6OQW - chains A and F of the 22 polymer chains in the assembly; structure by electron microscopy, 3.10 A resolution.

== Chain A ==
Molecule: ATP synthase subunit alpha
Organism: Escherichia coli 2-427-07_S4_C3
Notes: EC 7.1.2.2
Reference sequence: A0A073FQ32 (A0A073FQ32_ECOLX); residues 1-513 here = UniProt positions 1-513
Amino-acid sequence (513 residues; row label = number of the first residue in the row):
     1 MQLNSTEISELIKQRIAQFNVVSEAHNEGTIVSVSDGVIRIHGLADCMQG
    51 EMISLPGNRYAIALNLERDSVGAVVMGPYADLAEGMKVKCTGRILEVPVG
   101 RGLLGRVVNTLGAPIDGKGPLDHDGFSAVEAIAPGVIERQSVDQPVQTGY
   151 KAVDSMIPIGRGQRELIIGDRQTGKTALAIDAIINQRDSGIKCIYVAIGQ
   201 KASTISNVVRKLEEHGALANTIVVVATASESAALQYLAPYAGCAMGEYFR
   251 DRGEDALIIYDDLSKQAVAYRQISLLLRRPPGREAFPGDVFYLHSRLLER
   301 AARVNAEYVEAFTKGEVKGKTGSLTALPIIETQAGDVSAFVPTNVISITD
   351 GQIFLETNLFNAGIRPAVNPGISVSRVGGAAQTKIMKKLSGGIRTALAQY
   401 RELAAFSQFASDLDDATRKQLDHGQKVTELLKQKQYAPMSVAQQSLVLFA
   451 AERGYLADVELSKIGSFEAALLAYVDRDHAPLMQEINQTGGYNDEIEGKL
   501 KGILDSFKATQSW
Disordered / not traced: 1-3
Bound ions: Mg2+: Thr176 (together with ATP)
Residues lining bound ligands: ATP (adenosine-5'-triphosphate): Tyr150, Asp170, Arg171, Gln172, Thr173, Gly174, Lys175, Thr176, Ala177, Glu331, Phe360, Arg365, Pro366, Gln433, Lys434, Gln435

== Chain F ==
Molecule: ATP synthase subunit beta
Organism: Escherichia coli Xuzhou21
Notes: EC 7.1.2.2
Reference sequence: A0A0F6CB56 (A0A0F6CB56_ECOLX); residues 0-459 here correspond to UniProt positions 1-460 (UniProt number = residue number + 1)
Amino-acid sequence (471 residues; numbered -11 to 459; the number before each row is that of its first residue; numbers below 1 keep their minus sign (Met-11 is residue -11)):
   -11 MRGSHHHHHHGMATGKIVQVIGAVVDVEFPQDAVPRVYDALEVQNGNERL
    39 VLEVQQQLGGGIVRTIAMGSSDGLRRGLDVKDLEHPIEVPVGKATLGRIM
    89 NVLGEPVDMKGEIGEEERWAIHRAAPSYEELSNSQELLETGIKVIDLMAP
   139 FAKGGKVGLFGGAGVGKTVNMMELIRNIAIEHSGYSVFAGVGERTREGND
   189 FYHEMTDSNVIDKVSLVYGQMNEPPGNRLRVALTGLTMAEKFRDEGRDVL
   239 LFVDNIYRYTLAGTEVSALLGRMPSAVGYQPTLAEEMGVLQERITSTKTG
   289 SITSVQAVYVPADDLTDPSPATTFAHLDATVVLSRQIASLGIYPAVDPLD
   339 STSRQLDPLVVGQEHYDTARGVQSILQRYQELKDIIAILGMDELSEEDKL
   389 VVARARKIQRFLSQPFFVAEVFTGSPGKYVSLKDTIRGFKGIMEGEYDHL
   439 PEQAFYMVGSIEEAVEKAKKL
Disordered / not traced: -11 to 1
Sequence notes: initiating methionine (-11); expression tag (-10 to -1); conflict Ala137 (Cys138 in A0A0F6CB56)
Bound ions: Mg2+: Thr156 (together with ADP)
Residues lining bound ligands:
  - ADP (adenosine-5'-diphosphate): Gly150, Ala151, Gly152, Val153, Gly154, Lys155, Thr156, Val157, Asn158, Arg182, Glu185, Tyr331, Gln402, Phe404, Ala407, Phe410
  - ATP (adenosine-5'-triphosphate): Ser341, Arg342, Asp345, Tyr354, Arg358

== How chain A and chain F interact ==
Residue-residue contacts (64):
  Val32(A) - Leu46(F)
  Val32(A) - Gly47(F)  hydrogen bond (backbone-backbone)
  Ser33(A) - Gln45(F)  hydrogen bond (side chain-backbone)
  Val34(A) - Gln44(F)
  Val34(A) - Gln45(F)  hydrogen bond (backbone-backbone)
  Ser35(A) - Gln44(F)
  Asp36(A) - Gln44(F)  hydrogen bond
  Asp36(A) - Arg260(F)  salt bridge
  Leu82(A) - Val25(F)
  Ala83(A) - Gln45(F)
  Glu84(A) - Val22(F)
  Glu84(A) - Gln45(F)  hydrogen bond (backbone-side chain)
  Glu84(A) - Leu46(F)
  Glu84(A) - Gly48(F)
  Glu84(A) - Gly49(F)  hydrogen bond (side chain-backbone)
  Ile115(A) - Tyr116(F)
  Ile115(A) - Glu117(F)
  Asp116(A) - Glu117(F)
  Arg171(A) - Phe312(F)
  Arg171(A) - Asp338(F)  salt bridge
  Gln172(A) - Thr318(F)
  Gln172(A) - Thr340(F)
  Gln200(A) - Glu280(F)
  Lys201(A) - Glu280(F)
  Lys201(A) - His314(F)
  Lys201(A) - Asp316(F)  salt bridge
  Ala202(A) - Leu119(F)  hydrophobic
  Ala202(A) - Glu280(F)  hydrogen bond (backbone-side chain)
  Ser203(A) - Leu119(F)
  Ile205(A) - Tyr116(F)
  Ser206(A) - Tyr116(F)
  Ser206(A) - Asn121(F)
  Asn207(A) - Asn121(F)  hydrogen bond
  Val209(A) - Tyr116(F)
  Arg210(A) - Asn121(F)
  Arg210(A) - Gln123(F)
  Thr227(A) - Glu280(F)  hydrogen bond
  Ala228(A) - Glu280(F)
  Ala228(A) - His314(F)
  Ser229(A) - Glu280(F)  hydrogen bond
  Lys265(A) - Ala313(F)
  Gln272(A) - Pro269(F)
  Gln272(A) - Thr270(F)
  Gln272(A) - Glu273(F)  hydrogen bond
  Leu275(A) - Pro262(F)
  Leu275(A) - Ser263(F)
  Arg278(A) - Gly259(F)  hydrogen bond (side chain-backbone)
  Arg278(A) - Met261(F)
  Pro281(A) - Met261(F)  hydrophobic
  Ala285(A) - Ser263(F)
  Gln333(A) - Thr304(F)
  Gln333(A) - Ala309(F)
  Asn361(A) - Leu337(F)
  Asn361(A) - Ser362(F)
  Asn361(A) - Gln365(F)
  Ala362(A) - Ser362(F)  hydrogen bond (backbone-side chain)
  Ala362(A) - Gln365(F)
  Gly363(A) - Arg358(F)  hydrogen bond (backbone-side chain)
  Arg365(A) - Tyr354(F)
  Arg365(A) - Arg358(F)
  Arg365(A) - Gln361(F)  hydrogen bond
  Gln408(A) - Ile373(F)
  Phe409(A) - Ile373(F)  hydrophobic
  Phe409(A) - Leu377(F)  hydrophobic
Other interface residues (no listed pair), chain A (51 interface residues in all): Ala80, Val107, Gly117, Lys211, Glu230, Ser231, Ala232, Val268, Arg271, Leu276, Arg279, Glu284, Ala334, Asn358
Other interface residues (no listed pair), chain F (49 interface residues in all): Tyr26, Ile50, Ala264, Ala272, Gly276, Val277, Leu303, Leu315, Leu347, Glu369

== Summary ==
The interface between chain A and chain F involves 51 residues on one side and 49 on the other, with 15
hydrogen bonds and 3 salt bridges. Among the polar pairs are Asp36(A)-Arg260(F), Arg171(A)-Asp338(F) and
Lys201(A)-Asp316(F). ATP is bound between chain A and chain F.
Here chain A is ATP synthase subunit alpha (Escherichia coli 2-427-07_S4_C3) and chain F is ATP synthase
subunit beta (Escherichia coli Xuzhou21). Entry 6OQW (E. coli ATP synthase State 3a) was determined by
electron microscopy (same publication as 6OQR, 6OQS, 6OQT, 6OQU, 6OQV, 6PQV and 3 further entries).
